4UB3 - chains P and A of the 4 polymer chains in the assembly; structure by X-ray diffraction, 2.06 A resolution.

Chain P:
Molecule: 11-nt DNA strand
Sequence (11 nucleotides; numbered 1 to 11; the number before each row is that of its first residue):
     1 GCTGATGCGCG
Modified residues: 8OG (8-oxo-2'-deoxy-guanosine-5'-monophosphate) at position 11
Bound ions: Na+: DC10, 8OG_11 (shared with Asp190(A), Asp192(A), Asp256(A) of chain A); Mg2+ site 1: 8OG_11 (together with pyrophosphate)

Chain A:
Protein: DNA polymerase beta
Organism: Homo sapiens
Notes: EC 2.7.7.7, 4.2.99.-
Reference sequence: P06746 (DPOLB_HUMAN); residue numbers follow UniProt; this construct covers 1-335
Amino-acid sequence (335 residues; each row starts with the number of its first residue):
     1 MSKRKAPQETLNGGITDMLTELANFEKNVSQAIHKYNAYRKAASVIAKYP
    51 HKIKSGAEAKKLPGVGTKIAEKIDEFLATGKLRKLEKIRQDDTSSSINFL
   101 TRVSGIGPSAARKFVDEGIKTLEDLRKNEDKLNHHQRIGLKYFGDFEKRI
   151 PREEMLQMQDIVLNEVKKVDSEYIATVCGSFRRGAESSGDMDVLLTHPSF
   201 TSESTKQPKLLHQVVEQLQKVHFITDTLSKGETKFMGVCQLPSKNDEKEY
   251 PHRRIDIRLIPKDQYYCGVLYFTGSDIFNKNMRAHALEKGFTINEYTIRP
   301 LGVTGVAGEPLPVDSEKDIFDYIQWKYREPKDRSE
Unresolved in the structure: 1-10, 302-303
Bound ions: Na+: Asp190, Asp192, Asp256 (shared with DC10(P), 8OG_11(P) of chain P); Mg2+: Asp190, Asp192 (together with pyrophosphate) (shared with 8OG_11(P) of chain P)
Small-molecule neighbours: pyrophosphate (PPV): Arg149, Gly179, Ser180, Arg183, Ser187, Ser188, Gly189, Asp190, Asp192, Thr273, Ser275
Curated features (UniProtKB/Swiss-Prot):
  - region: Arg183 to Asp192 (DNA-binding)
  - active site: Lys72 (Nucleophile)
  - binding site (K(+)): Lys60, Leu62, Val65, Thr101, Val103, Ile106
  - binding site (Na(+)): Lys60, Leu62, Val65, Thr101, Val103, Ile106
  - binding site (dATP): Arg149, Ser180, Arg183, Gly189, Asp190
  - binding site (dCTP): Arg149, Ser180, Arg183, Gly189, Asp190
  - binding site (dGTP): Arg149, Ser180, Arg183, Gly189, Asp190, Asp192
  - binding site (dTTP): Arg149, Ser180, Arg183, Gly189, Asp190
  - binding site (Mg(2+)): Asp190, Asp192, Asp256
  - modified residue: Lys72 (N6-acetyllysine), Arg83 (Omega-N-methylarginine), Arg152 (Omega-N-methylarginine)
  - cross-link (Glycyl lysine isopeptide (Lys-Gly)): Lys41 (interchain with G-Cter in ubiquitin), Lys61 (interchain with G-Cter in ubiquitin), Lys81 (interchain with G-Cter in ubiquitin)
  - natural variant: Leu22 (L22P: Found in a gastric cancer sample; uncertain significance), Tyr39 (Y39C: Found in a gastric cancer sample; uncertain significance), Gly118 (G118V: Decreased DNA-directed DNA polymerase activity), Arg137 (R137Q: Decreased function in base-excision repair), Arg149 (R149I: Decreased DNA-directed DNA polymerase activity), Asp160 (D160N: Found in a gastric cancer sample; uncertain significance), Cys239 (C239R: Found in a gastric cancer sample; uncertain significance), Lys289 (K289M: Found in a colon cancer sample; uncertain significance), Asn294 (N294D: Found in a gastric cancer sample; uncertain significance), Glu295 (E295K: Found in a gastric cancer sample; uncertain significance)
  - mutagenesis: Phe25 (F25W: No effect on 5'-dRP lyase activity. Decreased ssDNA binding), His34 (H34G: Decreased 5'-dRP lyase activity. Decreased ssDNA binding), Lys35 (K35A: Decreased 5'-dRP lyase activity. Decreased ssDNA binding. Loss of 5'-dRP lyase activity; when associated with A-68 and A-72. Decreased ssDNA binding; when associated with A-68 and A-72 ...), Tyr39 (Y39F: No effect on 5'-dRP lyase activity; Y39Q: Abolishes DNA polymerase and 5'-dRP lyase activity), Lys41 (K41R: Abolishes ubiquitination; when associated with R-61 and R-81), Lys60 (K60A: Decreased 5'-dRP lyase activity. Decreased ssDNA binding), Lys61 (K61R: Abolishes ubiquitination; when associated with R-41 and R-81), Lys68 (K68A: No effect on 5'-dRP lyase activity. Decreased ssDNA binding. Loss of 5'-dRP lyase activity; when associated with A-35 and A-72. Decreased ssDNA binding; when associated with A-35 and A-72 ...), Glu71 (E71Q: No effect on 5'-dRP lyase activity. No effect on structure shown by circular dichroism. No effect on ssDNA binding), Lys72 (K72A: Severely reduced 5'-dRP lyase activity. Does not affect ssDNA binding. Loss of 5'-dRP lyase activity; when associated with A-35 and A-68. Decreased ssDNA binding ...), Glu75 (E75A: Slightly decreased 5'-dRP lyase activity. Decreased ssDNA binding. No effect on structure shown by circular dichroism), Lys81 (K81R: Abolishes ubiquitination; when associated with R-41 and R-61), 5 further mutagenesis entries in UniProt

How chain P and chain A interact:
Residue-residue contacts (27; chain P residue first):
  DG7(P) - Ser109(A)  phosphate contact
  DC8(P) - Gly105(A)  phosphate contact
  DC8(P) - Gly107(A)  hydrogen bond to the phosphate
  DC8(P) - Pro108(A)  phosphate contact
  DC8(P) - Ser109(A)  hydrogen bond to the phosphate
  DC8(P) - Ala110(A)  hydrogen bond to the phosphate
  DG9(P) - Val103(A)  phosphate contact
  DG9(P) - Ser104(A)  phosphate contact
  DG9(P) - Gly105(A)  hydrogen bond to the phosphate
  DG9(P) - Ile106(A)  phosphate contact
  DG9(P) - His135(A)  sugar contact
  DC10(P) - Asp192(A)  phosphate contact
  DC10(P) - Met236(A)  sugar contact
  DC10(P) - Arg254(A)  salt bridge to the phosphate
  DC10(P) - Asp256(A)  sugar contact
  DC10(P) - Tyr271(A)  hydrogen bond to the base
  8OG_11(P) - Arg183(A)  phosphate contact
  8OG_11(P) - Asp190(A)  phosphate contact
  8OG_11(P) - Asp192(A)  phosphate contact
  8OG_11(P) - Tyr271(A)  sugar contact
  8OG_11(P) - Phe272(A)  phosphate contact
  8OG_11(P) - Thr273(A)  phosphate contact
  8OG_11(P) - Gly274(A)  hydrogen bond to the phosphate
  8OG_11(P) - Ser275(A)  sugar contact
  8OG_11(P) - Asp276(A)  base contact
  8OG_11(P) - Asn279(A)  hydrogen bond to the base
  8OG_11(P) - Arg283(A)  base contact
Interface residues without a listed pair, chain A (24 interface residues in all): Gly179

Summary:
The interface between chain P and chain A involves 5 residues on one side and 24 on the other; the contacts
include 7 hydrogen bonds and 1 salt bridge. Polar pairs include DC10(P)-Tyr271(A), 8OG_11(P)-Asn279(A) and
DC8(P)-Gly107(A). Chain A binds pyrophosphate.
Here chain P is an 11-nt DNA strand and chain A is DNA polymerase beta (Homo sapiens). Entry 4UB3 (DNA
polymerase beta closed product complex with a templating cytosine and 8-oxodGMP, 60 s) was determined by X-ray
diffraction together with 4UAW, 4UAY, 4UAZ, 4UB1, 4UB2, 4UB4 and 3 further entries from the same study.
